Entry 4DJS (X-ray diffraction, 3.03 A resolution); this record covers chains A and B.

# Chain A
Molecule: Catenin beta-1
From: Homo sapiens
Notes: fragment: armadillo repeats 1-12
UniProt: P35222 (CTNB1_HUMAN); residue numbers follow UniProt; this construct covers 148-665
Sequence (518 residues; row label = number of the first residue in the row):
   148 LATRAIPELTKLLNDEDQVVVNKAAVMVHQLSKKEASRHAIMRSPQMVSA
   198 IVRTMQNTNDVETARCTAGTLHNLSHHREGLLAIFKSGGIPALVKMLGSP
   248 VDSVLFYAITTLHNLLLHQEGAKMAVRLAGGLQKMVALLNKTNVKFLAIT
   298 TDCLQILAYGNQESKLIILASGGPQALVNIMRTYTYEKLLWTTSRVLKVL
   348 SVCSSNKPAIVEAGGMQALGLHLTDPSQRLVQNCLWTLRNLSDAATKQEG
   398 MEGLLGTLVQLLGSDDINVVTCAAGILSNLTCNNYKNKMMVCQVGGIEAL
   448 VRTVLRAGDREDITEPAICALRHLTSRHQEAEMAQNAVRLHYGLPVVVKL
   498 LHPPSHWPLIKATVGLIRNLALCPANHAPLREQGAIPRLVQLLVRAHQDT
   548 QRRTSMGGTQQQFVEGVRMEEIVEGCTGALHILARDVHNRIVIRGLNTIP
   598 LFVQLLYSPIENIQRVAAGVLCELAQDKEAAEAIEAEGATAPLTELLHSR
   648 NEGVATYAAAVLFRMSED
Unresolved in the structure: 550-560
UniProt features mapped onto this chain:
  - region: L156 to L178 (Interaction with BCL9)
  - modified residue: S191 (Phosphoserine), S246 (Phosphoserine), Y331 (Phosphotyrosine), Y333 (Phosphotyrosine), S552 (Phosphoserine), T556 (Microbial infection: Phosphothreonine), C619 (S-nitrosocysteine)
  - natural variant: K292 (K292N: Found in a patient with features of osteopathia striata cranial sclerosis; uncertain significance), L388 (L388P: In NEDSDV)
  - mutagenesis: L156 (L156A: Abolishes interaction with BCL9 but no effect on interaction with CDH3; when associated with A-159), L159 (L159A: No effect on interaction with BCL9 and CDH3. Abolishes interaction with BCL9 but no effect on interaction with CDH3; when associated with A-156), L178 (L178A: No effect on interaction with BCL9 and CDH3), F253 (F253A: Abolishes or strongly reduces AXIN2 binding), H260 (H260A: Abolishes or strongly reduces AXIN1 and AXIN2 binding. Strongly reduces phosphorylation and degradation; when associated with A-386 and A-383), K292 (K292A: Abolishes or strongly reduces AXIN1 and AXIN2 binding), K312 (K312E: Abolishes TCF7L2 binding), Y333 (Y333F: Abolished phosphorylation by SRC and interaction with isoform M2 of PKM (PKM2)), K345 (K345A: Abolishes APC binding), W383 (W383A: Abolishes APC binding. Strongly reduces phosphorylation and degradation; when associated with A-260 and A-386), R386 (R386A: Strongly reduces APC binding. Strongly reduces phosphorylation and degradation; when associated with A-260 and A-383), N426 (N426A: Abolishes TCF7L2 and LEF1 binding), 6 further mutagenesis entries in UniProt

# Chain B
Molecule: stapled peptide RRWPQ(MK8)ILD(MK8)HVRRVWR
Sequence (17 residues; row label = number of the first residue in the row):
     1 RRWPQLILDLHVRRVWR
Unresolved in the structure: 1, 17
Modified positions: L6 (2-methyl-l-norleucine; MK8); L10 (2-methyl-l-norleucine; MK8)
Covalent attachments: covalent link L6-L10

# Chain A / chain B interface
Residue-residue contacts (23):
  H219(A) with R14(B), hydrogen bond
  H223(A) with R14(B), hydrogen bond
  S250(A) with W3(B); P4(B); I7(B)
  F253(A) with P4(B); Q5(B); I7(B), hydrophobic; L8(B), hydrophobic
  Y254(A) with I7(B)
  T257(A) with H11(B)
  H260(A) with H11(B), hydrogen bond
  N261(A) with H11(B); R14(B), hydrogen bond
  N290(A) with Q5(B), hydrogen bond; L8(B)
  K292(A) with D9(B), salt bridge; V12(B)
  F293(A) with L8(B), hydrophobic
  I296(A) with H11(B)
  D299(A) with W16(B)
  K335(A) with W16(B), hydrogen bond (side chain-backbone)
  W338(A) with W16(B), hydrophobic
Interface residues without a listed pair, chain A (19 interface residues in all): R212, D249, L264, Y333
Interface residues without a listed pair, chain B (11 interface residues in all): V15

# In short
19 residues of chain A and 11 residues of chain B are in contact; the contacts include 6 hydrogen bonds and 1
salt bridge. Among the polar pairs are K292(A)-D9(B), H219(A)-R14(B) and H223(A)-R14(B). Curated annotation
(UniProt) lists 18 mutagenesis sites on chain A.
Chain A is Catenin beta-1 (Homo sapiens) and chain B is stapled peptide RRWPQ(MK8)ILD(MK8)HVRRVWR; the
structure, Structure of beta-catenin in complex with a stapled peptide inhibitor, was determined by X-ray
diffraction.
